2W94 - chains B and C of the 3 polymer chains in the assembly; structure by X-ray diffraction, 1.80 A resolution.

Chain B (and C):
Molecule: Discoidin-1 subunit A
Organism: Dictyostelium discoideum
Notes: chain C of this document is another copy of the same molecule, construct and numbering; everything in this record applies to it too
Reference sequence: P02886 (DIS1A_DICDI); residue numbers follow UniProt; this construct covers 1-253
Sequence (254 residues; row label = number of the first residue in the row; numbering starts at 0):
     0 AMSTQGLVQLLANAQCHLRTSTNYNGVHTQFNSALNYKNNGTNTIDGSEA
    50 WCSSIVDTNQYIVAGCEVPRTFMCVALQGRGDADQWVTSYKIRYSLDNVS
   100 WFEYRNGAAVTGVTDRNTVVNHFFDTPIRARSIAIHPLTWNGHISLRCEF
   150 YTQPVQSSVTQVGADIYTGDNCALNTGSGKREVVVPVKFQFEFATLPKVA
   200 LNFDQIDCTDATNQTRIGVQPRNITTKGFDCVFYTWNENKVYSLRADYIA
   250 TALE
Unresolved in the structure: 0
Metal / ion sites: Ni2+: His16 (shared with 1 residue of chain A; His16(C) of chain C); Ca2+ site 1: Asp164, Asp203, Asp246 (shared with Gln219(C) of chain C); Ca2+ site 2: Gln219 (shared with 3 residues of chain A)
Swiss-Prot annotation at these positions:
  - motif: Arg79 to Asp81 (Cell attachment site)
  - modified residue: Ser2 (N-acetylserine)
What the authors report for this chain:
  - binding site for (4S)-2-methyl-2,4-pentanediol: Tyr23
  - specificity-determining residues: Thr208, Tyr241 (proposed by the authors, not directly observed)
  - specificity-determining residues: Asp206, Arg215, Trp235 (by similarity / conservation)
  - specificity-determining residues: Asn236

Interface between chain B and chain C:
Residue-residue contacts (97):
  Gly5(B) - Val98(C)
  Val7(B) - Asp96(C)
  Val7(B) - Asn97(C)
  Val7(B) - Val98(C)  hydrophobic
  Leu10(B) - Arg18(C)  hydrogen bond (backbone-side chain)
  Ala11(B) - Arg18(C)  hydrogen bond (backbone-side chain)
  Asn12(B) - Gly64(C)
  Asn12(B) - Asn97(C)  hydrogen bond
  Asn12(B) - Trp100(C)  hydrogen bond
  Asn12(B) - Ser131(C)  hydrogen bond (backbone-side chain)
  Ala13(B) - His16(C)
  Ala13(B) - Gly64(C)
  Gln14(B) - Cys65(C)  hydrogen bond (side chain-backbone)
  Gln14(B) - Glu66(C)
  Gln14(B) - Asn97(C)  hydrogen bond
  Gln14(B) - Arg130(C)
  Gln14(B) - Ser131(C)  hydrogen bond
  Cys15(B) - His16(C)  hydrogen bond (backbone-side chain)
  His16(B) - His16(C)
  Gly25(B) - Gly25(C)
  Val26(B) - Asn24(C)
  Val26(B) - Gly25(C)
  Phe30(B) - Asn22(C)
  Phe30(B) - Thr28(C)
  Phe30(B) - Gln29(C)
  Phe30(B) - Phe30(C)  hydrophobic
  Tyr36(B) - Ser20(C)
  Lys37(B) - Thr21(C)
  Asn38(B) - Thr21(C)
  Asn38(B) - Ile54(C)
  Asn39(B) - Ser53(C)  hydrogen bond (side chain-backbone)
  Asn39(B) - Ile54(C)
  Ile44(B) - Tyr23(C)
  Ile44(B) - Asn24(C)
  Asp45(B) - Asn22(C)
  Asp45(B) - Tyr23(C)
  Asp45(B) - Ser53(C)  hydrogen bond
  Cys65(B) - Glu66(C)
  Glu66(B) - Glu66(C)  hydrogen bond (backbone-side chain)
  Val67(B) - Glu66(C)  hydrogen bond (backbone-side chain)
  Arg69(B) - Glu66(C)  salt bridge
  Val154(B) - Arg130(C)
  Ser156(B) - Pro68(C)
  Ser156(B) - Arg130(C)
  Ser157(B) - Ser157(C)
  Val158(B) - Gln155(C)
  Val158(B) - Ser157(C)
  Thr159(B) - Ser157(C)  hydrogen bond (backbone-side chain)
  Thr159(B) - Thr159(C)
  Thr159(B) - Thr250(C)
  Thr159(B) - Leu252(C)
  Val161(B) - Lys197(C)
  Val161(B) - Val198(C)
  Val161(B) - Ala199(C)
  Val161(B) - Ile248(C)
  Val161(B) - Thr250(C)
  Asp164(B) - Gln219(C)  hydrogen bond
  Gln189(B) - Lys197(C)
  Gln189(B) - Leu252(C)
  Phe190(B) - Gln155(C)
  Phe190(B) - Leu252(C)  hydrophobic
  Ala193(B) - Arg128(C)
  Asn201(B) - Asn201(C)
  Phe202(B) - Asn201(C)
  Phe202(B) - Phe202(C)  hydrogen bond (backbone-backbone)
  Asp203(B) - Leu200(C)
  Asp203(B) - Asn201(C)
  Asp203(B) - Phe202(C)
  Asp203(B) - Gly217(C)
  Asp203(B) - Val218(C)  hydrogen bond (backbone-backbone)
  Asp203(B) - Gln219(C)
  Gln204(B) - Ile216(C)
  Gln204(B) - Tyr233(C)  hydrogen bond
  Ile205(B) - Thr214(C)
  Ile205(B) - Arg215(C)
  Ile205(B) - Ile216(C)  hydrogen bond (backbone-backbone)
  Asp206(B) - Gln213(C)  hydrogen bond
  Asp206(B) - Thr214(C)
  Asp206(B) - Arg215(C)
  Asp206(B) - Trp235(C)
  Cys207(B) - Asn212(C)
  Cys207(B) - Gln213(C)
  Cys207(B) - Thr214(C)  hydrogen bond (backbone-backbone)
  Thr208(B) - Asn212(C)
  Thr208(B) - Gln213(C)  hydrogen bond
  Asp209(B) - Asp209(C)
  Asp209(B) - Asn212(C)  hydrogen bond (backbone-backbone)
  Arg244(B) - Val218(C)
  Arg244(B) - Gln219(C)  hydrogen bond
  Arg244(B) - Tyr233(C)  hydrogen bond
  Asp246(B) - Ala199(C)
  Asp246(B) - Leu200(C)  hydrogen bond (side chain-backbone)
  Asp246(B) - Asn201(C)
  Ile248(B) - Ala199(C)  hydrophobic
  Ile248(B) - Ile248(C)  hydrophobic
  Glu253(B) - Arg128(C)  hydrogen bond (backbone-side chain)
  Glu253(B) - Arg130(C)  salt bridge
Other interface residues (no listed pair), chain B (57 interface residues in all): Leu6, Gln8, Leu17, Ala33, Gly64, Pro153, Gln155, Ala163, Glu191, Thr194, Tyr241, Tyr247
Other interface residues (no listed pair), chain C (51 interface residues in all): Val62, Ala63, Thr70, Leu95

Summary:
The interface between chain B and chain C involves 57 residues on one side and 51 on the other, with 27
hydrogen bonds and 2 salt bridges. Polar pairs include Arg69(B)-Glu66(C), Glu253(B)-Arg130(C) and
Leu10(B)-Arg18(C). The paper reports a binding site for (4S)-2-methyl-2,4-pentanediol at Tyr23(B); specificity
determinants Thr208(B), Tyr241(B) and Asp206(B) among others.
Chain B and chain C are both Discoidin-1 subunit A (Dictyostelium discoideum); the structure, Native structure
of the Discoidin I from Dictyostelium discoideum at 1.8 angstrom resolution, was determined by X-ray
diffraction, deposited together with 2WN2, 2WN3 and 2W95.
